PDB entry 7DW5 | X-ray diffraction, 2.83 A resolution | chains A and C of the 6 polymer chains in the assembly

[Chain A]
Name: Double homeobox protein 4-like protein 2
From: Homo sapiens
UniProt: P0CJ85 (DU4L2_HUMAN); residues 1-150 here = UniProt positions 1-150
Chain sequence (150 residues; each row starts with the number of its first residue):
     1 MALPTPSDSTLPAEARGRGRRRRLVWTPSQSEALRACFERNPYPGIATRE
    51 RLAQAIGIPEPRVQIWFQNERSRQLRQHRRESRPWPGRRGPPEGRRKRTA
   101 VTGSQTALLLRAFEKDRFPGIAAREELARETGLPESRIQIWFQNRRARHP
Not modelled in the structure: 1-19
Swiss-Prot annotation at these positions:
  - DNA-binding region: Gly19 to His78 (Homeobox 1), Gly94 (Homeobox 2)
What the authors report for this chain:
  - self-association interface (contacts with another copy of this molecule); pairs are residue here / residue on that copy: Asn41-Glu93 (hydrogen bond), Thr48-Glu93 (hydrogen bond), Arg76
  - binding site for the 21-nt DNA strand: Arg20, Arg23, Asn69
  - binding site for the 21-nt DNA strand (chain C): Arg95, Arg98, Asn144, Arg148
  - contacts within the chain: Glu70-Arg73, Arg73-Gln74, Arg145-Arg148, Arg148-His149
  - specificity-determining residues: Arg73, Arg148
  - mutagenesis - H78A/E93R: unchanged binding to the 21-nt DNA strand (chain C)
  - mutagenesis - H78A/E93R: decreased binding to RAG1/2

[Chain C]
Molecule: 21-nt DNA strand
Sequence (21 nucleotides; numbered 1 to 21; the number before each row is that of its first residue):
     1 CGACTTGATGAGATTAGACTG

[Interface between chain A and chain C]
Pairs across the interface - 20 pairs, chain A then chain C:
  Arg95(A) - DG7(C)  base contact
  Arg95(A) - DA8(C)  phosphate contact
  Arg95(A) - DT9(C)  sugar contact
  Arg96(A) - DA8(C)  phosphate contact
  Arg96(A) - DT9(C)  salt bridge to the phosphate
  Lys97(A) - DA8(C)  phosphate contact
  Arg98(A) - DT6(C)  hydrogen bond to the base
  Arg98(A) - DG7(C)  hydrogen bond to the sugar
  Arg98(A) - DA8(C)  phosphate contact
  Thr99(A) - DG7(C)  hydrogen bond to the phosphate
  Thr99(A) - DA8(C)  hydrogen bond to the phosphate
  Val101(A) - DG7(C)  sugar contact
  Arg137(A) - DA8(C)  salt bridge to the phosphate
  Ile140(A) - DA8(C)  base contact
  Ile140(A) - DT9(C)  base contact
  Trp141(A) - DG7(C)  phosphate contact
  Asn144(A) - DA8(C)  hydrogen bond to the base
  Arg148(A) - DT6(C)  base contact
  Arg148(A) - DG7(C)  hydrogen bond to the base
  Arg148(A) - DA8(C)  base contact

[In short]
Chain A and chain C form an interface of 11 and 4 residues respectively; the contacts include 6 hydrogen bonds
and 2 salt bridges. Polar pairs include Arg98(A)-DT6(C), Asn144(A)-DA8(C) and Arg148(A)-DG7(C). The paper
reports a binding site for the 21-nt DNA strand (chain C) at Arg95(A), Arg98(A) and Asn144(A) among others;
H78A/E93R of chain A reduce binding to RAG1/2.
Here chain A is Double homeobox protein 4-like protein 2 (Homo sapiens) and chain C is a 21-nt DNA strand.
Entry 7DW5 (Crystal structure of DUX4 HD1-HD2 domain complexed with ERG sites) was determined by X-ray
diffraction.
